PDB entry 2PQB | X-ray diffraction, 1.80 A resolution | chain A

Chain A:
Molecule: 3-phosphoshikimate 1-carboxyvinyltransferase
Source organism: Agrobacterium sp
Notes: EC 2.5.1.19
UniProtKB: Q9R4E4 (AROA_AGRSC); numbering as in UniProt (aligned over 6-450)
Sequence (445 residues; row label = number of the first residue in the row):
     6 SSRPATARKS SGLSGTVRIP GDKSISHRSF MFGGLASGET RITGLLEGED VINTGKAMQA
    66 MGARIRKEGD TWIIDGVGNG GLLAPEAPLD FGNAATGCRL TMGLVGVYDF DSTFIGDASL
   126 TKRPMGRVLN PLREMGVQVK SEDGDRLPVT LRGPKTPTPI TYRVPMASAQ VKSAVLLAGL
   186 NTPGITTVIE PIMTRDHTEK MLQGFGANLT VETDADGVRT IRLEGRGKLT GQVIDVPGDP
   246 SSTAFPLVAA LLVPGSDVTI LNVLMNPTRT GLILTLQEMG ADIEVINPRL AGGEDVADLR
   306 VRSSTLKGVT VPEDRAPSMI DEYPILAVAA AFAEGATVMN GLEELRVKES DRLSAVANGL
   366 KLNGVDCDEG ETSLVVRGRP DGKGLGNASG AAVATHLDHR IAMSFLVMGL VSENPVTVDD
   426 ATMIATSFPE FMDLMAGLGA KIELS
Residues lining bound ligands: GG9 ((3R,4S,5R)-5-[(1R)-1-carboxy-2,2-difluoro-1-(phosphonooxy)ethoxy]-4-hydroxy-3-(phosphonooxy)cyclohex-1-ene-1-carboxylic acid): Lys-28, Ser-29, Arg-33, Asp-55, Asn-98, Ala-99, Ala-100, Thr-101, Arg-104, Arg-128, Arg-132, Ala-172, Ser-173, Ala-174, Gln-175, Arg-200, Ile-325, Asp-326, Glu-349, Lys-353, Glu-354, Arg-357, His-404, Arg-405
Swiss-Prot annotation at these positions:
  - active site: Asp-326 (Proton acceptor)
  - binding site (phosphoenolpyruvate): Lys-28, Arg-128, Gln-175, Arg-357, Arg-405
  - binding site (3-phosphoshikimate): Ser-29, Arg-33, Ser-173, Ala-174, Gln-175, Asp-326, Lys-353
  - mutagenesis: Ala-100 (A100G: Confers sensitivity to glyphosate allowing glyphosate to bind in its extended, inhibitory conformation)

Summary:
Chain A binds compound GG9. From UniProt: active-site residue Asp-326, 5 phosphoenolpyruvate-binding residues,
7 residues binding 3-phosphoshikimate and one mutagenesis site.
Chain A is 3-phosphoshikimate 1-carboxyvinyltransferase (Agrobacterium sp); the structure, CP4 EPSPS liganded
with (R)-difluoromethyl tetrahedral intermediate analog, was determined by X-ray diffraction together with
2PQ9, 2PQC and 2PQD from the same study.
